8G4P - chains C and D of the 5 polymer chains in the assembly; structure by X-ray diffraction, 2.25 A resolution.

Chain C:
Protein: 13t1 Fab heavy chain
Source organism: Homo sapiens
Notes: antibody fragment or engineered binder
Chain sequence (231 residues; each row starts with the number of its first residue):
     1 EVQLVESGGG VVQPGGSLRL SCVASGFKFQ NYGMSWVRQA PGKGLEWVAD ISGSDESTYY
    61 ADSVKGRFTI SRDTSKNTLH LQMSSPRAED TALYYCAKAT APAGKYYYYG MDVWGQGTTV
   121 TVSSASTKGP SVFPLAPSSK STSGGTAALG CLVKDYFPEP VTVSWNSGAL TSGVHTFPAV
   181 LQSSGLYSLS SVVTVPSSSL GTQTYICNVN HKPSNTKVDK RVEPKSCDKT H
Not modelled in the structure: 226-231
Disulfides: C22-C96, C151-C207

Chain D:
Protein: 13T1 Fab light chain
Source organism: Homo sapiens
Notes: antibody fragment or engineered binder
Chain sequence (216 residues; row label = number of the first residue in the row):
     1 EIVMTQSPAT LSLSPGEIAT LSCRASQTVS SYLAWYQLKP GQAPRLLIYD ASRRAAGIPA
    61 RFSGSESGTD FTLTISSLEP EDSAVYYCHQ RSNWPPVHTF GQGTKLEIKR TVAAPSVFIF
   121 PPSDEQLKSG TASVVCLLNN FYPREAKVQW KVDNALQSGN SQESVTEQDS KDSTYSLSST
   181 LTLSKADYEK HKVYACEVTH QGLSSPVTKS FNRGEC
Not modelled in the structure: 1-3, 216
Disulfides: C23-C88, C136-C196

How chain C and chain D interact:
Pairs across the interface - 69 pairs, chain C then chain D:
  V37(C) - F100(D)  hydrophobic
  Q39(C) - L38(D)
  Q39(C) - Y87(D)
  G44(C) - Y87(D)
  L45(C) - Y87(D)  hydrophobic
  L45(C) - F100(D)
  W47(C) - P96(D)
  W47(C) - H98(D)
  W47(C) - F100(D)
  D50(C) - H98(D)  salt bridge
  Y59(C) - W94(D)
  Y59(C) - P96(D)
  Y95(C) - L38(D)
  Y95(C) - P44(D)
  T100(C) - L46(D)
  Y106(C) - Y32(D)
  Y106(C) - R91(D)
  Y107(C) - Y32(D)
  Y108(C) - Y32(D)
  Y108(C) - H89(D)
  Y108(C) - R91(D)
  Y108(C) - H98(D)
  Y109(C) - L46(D)
  Y109(C) - Y49(D)
  Y109(C) - R53(D)  hydrogen bond
  G110(C) - Y36(D)
  M111(C) - Y36(D)  hydrogen bond (backbone-side chain)
  M111(C) - L46(D)
  M111(C) - H98(D)
  D112(C) - L46(D)
  W114(C) - Y36(D)
  W114(C) - A43(D)
  W114(C) - P44(D)  hydrophobic
  G115(C) - A43(D)
  Q116(C) - G41(D)
  V132(C) - E125(D)
  F133(C) - S123(D)
  F133(C) - Q126(D)
  P134(C) - S123(D)
  P134(C) - E125(D)
  L135(C) - F120(D)
  L135(C) - V135(D)  hydrophobic
  A136(C) - F120(D)
  K140(C) - I119(D)  hydrogen bond (backbone-backbone)
  S141(C) - F118(D)
  S141(C) - I119(D)
  S141(C) - F120(D)
  S143(C) - F118(D)
  A148(C) - F118(D)  hydrophobic
  A148(C) - F120(D)
  L149(C) - F120(D)  hydrophobic
  L152(C) - S133(D)
  K154(C) - T182(D)
  H175(C) - N139(D)  hydrogen bond
  H175(C) - N140(D)
  H175(C) - S176(D)
  F177(C) - L137(D)  hydrophobic
  F177(C) - S164(D)
  F177(C) - T166(D)
  F177(C) - S176(D)
  F177(C) - L177(D)
  F177(C) - S178(D)
  P178(C) - S164(D)  hydrogen bond (backbone-side chain)
  P178(C) - V165(D)
  V180(C) - Q162(D)
  V180(C) - E163(D)
  V192(C) - L137(D)  hydrophobic
  T194(C) - N139(D)
  K220(C) - E125(D)
Interface residues without a listed pair, chain C (44 interface residues in all): K43, E46, T142, T146, Q182, S190
Interface residues without a listed pair, chain D (40 interface residues in all): D50, P95, V97, K209

In short:
Chain C and chain D form an interface of 44 and 40 residues respectively; the contacts include 5 hydrogen
bonds and 1 salt bridge. Among the polar pairs are D50(C)-H98(D), Y109(C)-R53(D) and M111(C)-Y36(D).
Here chain C is 13t1 Fab heavy chain and chain D is 13T1 Fab light chain, both from Homo sapiens. Entry 8G4P
(Crystal structure of the peanut allergen Ara h 2 bound by two neutralizing antibodies 13T1 and ...) was
determined by X-ray diffraction.
